Entry 8PSZ (electron microscopy, 2.42 A resolution); this record covers chains A and D of the 7 polymer chains in the assembly.

Chain A:
Protein: Polymerase acidic protein (PA-like)
Organism: Tilapia lake virus
UniProt: A0A142I7Z3 (A0A142I7Z3_9VIRU); residue numbers follow UniProt; this construct covers 1-419
Amino-acid sequence (419 residues; row label = number of the first residue in the row):
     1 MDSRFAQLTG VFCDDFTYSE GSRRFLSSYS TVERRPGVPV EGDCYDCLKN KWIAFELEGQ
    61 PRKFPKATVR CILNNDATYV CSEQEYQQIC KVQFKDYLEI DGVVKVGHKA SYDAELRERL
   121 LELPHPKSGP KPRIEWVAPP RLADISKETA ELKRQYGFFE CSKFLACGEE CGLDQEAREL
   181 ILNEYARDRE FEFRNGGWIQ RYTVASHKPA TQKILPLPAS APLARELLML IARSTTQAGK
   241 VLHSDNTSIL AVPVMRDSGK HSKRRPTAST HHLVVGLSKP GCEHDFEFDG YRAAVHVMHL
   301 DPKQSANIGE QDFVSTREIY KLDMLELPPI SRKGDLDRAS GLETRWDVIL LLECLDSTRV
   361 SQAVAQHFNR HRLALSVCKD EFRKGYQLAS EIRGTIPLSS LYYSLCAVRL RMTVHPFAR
Disordered / not traced: 418-419
Ion coordination: Zn2+: Cys161, Cys282, His284, His296

Chain D:
Molecule: 5' vRNA end - vRNA loop
Sequence (40 nucleotides; row label = number of the first residue in the row; numbers below 1 keep their minus sign (G-22 is residue -22)):
   -22 GCAAAUCUUU CUCACGUCCU GACUUGUGAG UAAAAUUUGG
Disordered / not traced: -22 to 2, 9

Interface between chain A and chain D:
Contacting residue pairs (28):
  Gln175(A) with G17(D), hydrogen bond to the base
  Met229(A) with G16(D), base contact
  Arg233(A) with G16(D), hydrogen bond to the sugar; G17(D), sugar contact
  Thr235(A) with A12(D), base contact
  Thr236(A) with A12(D), base contact; U13(D), sugar contact
  Gln237(A) with U14(D), hydrogen bond to the phosphate; G16(D), hydrogen bond to the phosphate
  Lys240(A) with U13(D), base contact
  His243(A) with G17(D), base contact
  Ser244(A) with G17(D), hydrogen bond to the base
  Asp245(A) with G17(D), hydrogen bond to the sugar
  Lys260(A) with U8(D), base contact
  His261(A) with A6(D), stacking on the base; G7(D), hydrogen bond to the base; U8(D), base contact
  Ser262(A) with G7(D), base contact; U8(D), hydrogen bond to the base
  Arg264(A) with U8(D), hydrogen bond to the base
  Arg265(A) with A11(D), hydrogen bond to the base; U13(D), hydrogen bond to the base
  Pro266(A) with A12(D), base contact
  Thr267(A) with A11(D), base contact; A12(D), hydrogen bond to the base
  Ala268(A) with A12(D), hydrogen bond to the base
  Thr270(A) with A12(D), hydrogen bond to the base
  His272(A) with A12(D), hydrogen bond to the base
Also at the interface, not in a pair above, chain A (23 interface residues in all): Ala232, Ala238, Ser269
Also at the interface, not in a pair above, chain D (10 interface residues in all): U15

Overview:
23 residues of chain A and 10 residues of chain D are in contact; the contacts include 15 hydrogen bonds and 1
aromatic stacking contact. Among the polar pairs are Gln175(A)-G17(D), Ser244(A)-G17(D) and His261(A)-G7(D).
Cys161(A), Cys282(A), His284(A) and His296(A) form the Zn2+ site.
Chain A is Polymerase acidic protein (PA-like) (Tilapia lake virus) and chain D is 5' vRNA end - vRNA loop;
the structure, Tilapia Lake Virus polymerase in vRNA elongation state with additional mode B promoter
(transcriptase conformation), was determined by electron microscopy together with 8PSN, 8PSO, 8PSQ, 8PSS,
8PSU, 8PSX and 6 further entries from the same study.
